Entry 6HJX (X-ray diffraction, 2.50 A resolution); this record covers chains A and B of the 10 polymer chains in the assembly.

[Chain A]
Molecule: Cys-loop ligand-gated ion channel
Organism: Dickeya chrysanthemi
UniProtKB: P0C7B7 (ELIC_DICCH); the construct has insertions or renumbered stretches relative to UniProt, so the offset changes along the chain: 9-163 = UniProt 9-163; 165-314 = UniProt 164-313
Sequence (306 residues; row label = number of the first residue in the row):
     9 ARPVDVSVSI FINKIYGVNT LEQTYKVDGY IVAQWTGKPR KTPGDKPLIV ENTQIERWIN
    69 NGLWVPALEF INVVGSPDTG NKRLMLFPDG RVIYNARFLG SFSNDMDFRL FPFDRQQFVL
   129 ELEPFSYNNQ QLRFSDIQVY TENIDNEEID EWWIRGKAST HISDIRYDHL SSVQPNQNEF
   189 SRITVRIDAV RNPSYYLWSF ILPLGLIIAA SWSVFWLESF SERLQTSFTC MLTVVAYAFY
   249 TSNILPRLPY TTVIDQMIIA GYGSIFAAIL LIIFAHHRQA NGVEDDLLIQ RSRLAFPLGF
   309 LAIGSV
Not modelled in the structure: 289-291
Construct notes: insertion (164); engineered mutation Cys238 (Leu237 in P0C7B7), Ser300 (Cys299 in P0C7B7), Ser313 (Cys312 in P0C7B7); conflict Asn289 (Met288 in P0C7B7)
Ligand contacts: phosphatidylethanolamine (PTY): Ala217, Ala218, Trp220, Ser221, Trp224, Arg301, Leu302, Pro305
Reported in the primary citation:
  - binding site for dodecyl-beta-D-maltoside: Trp206
  - binding site for phosphatidylethanolamine: Trp220, Trp224, Pro305
  - contacts within the chain: Trp224-Arg301 (cation-pi contact)

[Chain B]
Molecule: Cys-loop ligand-gated ion channel
Organism: Dickeya chrysanthemi
UniProtKB: P0C7B7 (ELIC_DICCH); the construct has insertions or renumbered stretches relative to UniProt, so the offset changes along the chain: 8-163 = UniProt 8-163; 165-314 = UniProt 164-313
Sequence (309 residues; numbered 6 to 314; the number before each row is that of its first residue):
     6 PVDARPVDVS VSIFINKIYG VNTLEQTYKV DGYIVAQWTG KPRKTPGDKP LIVENTQIER
    66 WINNGLWVPA LEFINVVGSP DTGNKRLMLF PDGRVIYNAR FLGSFSNDMD FRLFPFDRQQ
   126 FVLELEPFSY NNQQLRFSDI QVYTENIDNE EIDEWWIRGK ASTHISDIRY DHLSSVQPNQ
   186 NEFSRITVRI DAVRNPSYYL WSFILPLGLI IAASWSVFWL ESFSERLQTS FTCMLTVVAY
   246 AFYTSNILPR LPYTTVIDQM IIAGYGSIFA AILLIIFAHH RQANGVEDDL LIQRSRLAFP
   306 LGFLAIGSV
Construct notes: expression tag (6-7); insertion (164); engineered mutation Cys238 (Leu237 in P0C7B7), Ser300 (Cys299 in P0C7B7), Ser313 (Cys312 in P0C7B7); conflict Asn289 (Met288 in P0C7B7)
Ligand contacts: phosphatidylethanolamine (PTY): Phe274, Leu278, Ile281, Phe282, His285, Arg286, Ala288

[How chain A and chain B interact]
Contacting residue pairs - 95 pairs, chain A then chain B:
  Lys22(A) - Glu30(B)  hydrogen bond (side chain-backbone)
  Tyr24(A) - Glu30(B)
  Tyr24(A) - Val82(B)
  Lys34(A) - Glu30(B)  salt bridge
  Tyr38(A) - Glu77(B)  hydrogen bond
  Tyr38(A) - Ile79(B)
  Tyr38(A) - Phe133(B)  hydrophobic
  Gln42(A) - Ser179(B)  hydrogen bond
  Ile57(A) - Ser134(B)
  Ile57(A) - Tyr135(B)
  Glu59(A) - Pro74(B)
  Glu59(A) - Ala75(B)  hydrogen bond (side chain-backbone)
  Glu59(A) - Ser134(B)  hydrogen bond
  Thr61(A) - Glu64(B)
  Gln62(A) - Glu64(B)  hydrogen bond
  Gln62(A) - Ile67(B)
  Gln62(A) - Asn68(B)  hydrogen bond
  Arg65(A) - Asn68(B)  hydrogen bond (side chain-backbone)
  Asp86(A) - Gly83(B)
  Asp86(A) - Ser84(B)  hydrogen bond
  Thr87(A) - Ser84(B)  hydrogen bond (backbone-side chain)
  Gly88(A) - Ser84(B)
  Asn89(A) - Ala75(B)
  Asn89(A) - Glu77(B)
  Asn89(A) - Phe133(B)
  Lys90(A) - Phe133(B)
  Arg91(A) - Phe133(B)
  Arg91(A) - Ser134(B)
  Phe95(A) - Ser180(B)
  Arg99(A) - Ser180(B)
  Asn103(A) - Phe133(B)
  Arg105(A) - Glu77(B)  salt bridge
  Arg105(A) - Phe78(B)  hydrogen bond (side chain-backbone)
  Arg105(A) - Ile79(B)  hydrogen bond (side chain-backbone)
  Arg105(A) - Val81(B)  hydrogen bond (side chain-backbone)
  Leu107(A) - Val82(B)  hydrophobic
  Leu107(A) - Gly83(B)
  Tyr148(A) - His177(B)  hydrogen bond
  Ile157(A) - Gln31(B)
  Ile157(A) - Met114(B)
  Ile157(A) - Asp115(B)
  Ile157(A) - Arg117(B)
  Ile157(A) - Pro257(B)
  Ile157(A) - Tyr258(B)
  Asp158(A) - Gln31(B)
  Glu159(A) - Leu29(B)
  Glu159(A) - Pro257(B)
  Asn200(A) - Pro257(B)
  Ser202(A) - Pro257(B)  hydrogen bond (side chain-backbone)
  Tyr203(A) - Arg255(B)  hydrogen bond
  Tyr203(A) - Leu256(B)
  Tyr203(A) - Pro257(B)
  Tyr203(A) - Tyr258(B)
  Tyr203(A) - Thr259(B)
  Tyr203(A) - Asp263(B)
  Trp206(A) - Ile267(B)
  Ser207(A) - Thr259(B)
  Ser207(A) - Asp263(B)
  Ser207(A) - Ile267(B)
  Leu210(A) - Ile267(B)  hydrophobic
  Pro211(A) - Tyr270(B)  hydrophobic
  Leu214(A) - Phe274(B)
  Ile215(A) - Val243(B)  hydrophobic
  Ala218(A) - Phe236(B)
  Ser221(A) - Leu232(B)
  Ser221(A) - Phe236(B)
  Ser221(A) - Ile281(B)
  Trp224(A) - Phe228(B)
  Trp224(A) - Ile281(B)  hydrophobic
  Trp224(A) - His285(B)  hydrogen bond (backbone-side chain)
  Leu225(A) - Leu232(B)  hydrophobic
  Glu226(A) - His284(B)  salt bridge
  Glu226(A) - His285(B)  salt bridge
  Glu230(A) - Ser229(B)  hydrogen bond
  Thr234(A) - Gln233(B)  hydrogen bond
  Thr234(A) - Phe236(B)
  Thr237(A) - Phe236(B)
  Cys238(A) - Phe236(B)  hydrophobic
  Leu240(A) - Leu240(B)  hydrophobic
  Thr241(A) - Leu240(B)
  Ala244(A) - Leu240(B)  hydrophobic
  Ala244(A) - Val243(B)  hydrophobic
  Ala244(A) - Phe247(B)
  Tyr245(A) - Val243(B)
  Tyr245(A) - Tyr270(B)
  Phe247(A) - Phe247(B)  hydrophobic
  Tyr248(A) - Ala246(B)
  Tyr248(A) - Phe247(B)
  Tyr248(A) - Ser250(B)
  Asn251(A) - Phe247(B)
  Asn251(A) - Ser250(B)
  Asn251(A) - Asn251(B)  hydrogen bond
  Ile252(A) - Ser250(B)
  Ile252(A) - Arg255(B)
  Arg301(A) - His285(B)
Also at the interface, not in a pair above, chain A (61 interface residues in all): Gly25, Asp36, Asn60, Ile101, Ala104, Glu150, Glu156, Ala217, Ser219
Also at the interface, not in a pair above, chain B (56 interface residues in all): Thr32, Val73, Leu76, Ser111, Asp113, Gln139, Met239, Gly271, Ile277

[In short]
61 residues of chain A and 56 residues of chain B are in contact, with 20 hydrogen bonds and 4 salt bridges.
Polar contacts include Lys34(A)-Glu30(B), Arg105(A)-Glu77(B) and Glu226(A)-His284(B). From the paper: a
binding site for phosphatidylethanolamine at Trp220(A), Trp224(A) and Pro305(A); a binding site for
dodecyl-beta-D-maltoside at Trp206(A).
Chain A is Cys-loop ligand-gated ion channel and chain B is Cys-loop ligand-gated ion channel, both from
Dickeya chrysanthemi; the structure, X-ray structure of a pentameric ligand gated ion channel from Erwinia
chrysanthemi (ELIC) 7'C pore mutant ..., was determined by X-ray diffraction, deposited together with 6HJY and
6HK0.
